PDB entry 7LFR | X-ray diffraction, 3.20 A resolution | chains A and B of the 4 polymer chains in the assembly

# Chain A (and B)
Protein: Epidermal growth factor receptor
Organism: Homo sapiens
Notes: EC 2.7.10.1; chain B of this document is another copy of the same molecule, construct and numbering; everything in this record applies to it too
Reference sequence: P00533 (EGFR_HUMAN); residues 1-501 here correspond to UniProt positions 25-525 (UniProt number = residue number + 24)
Sequence (502 residues; row label = number of the first residue in the row):
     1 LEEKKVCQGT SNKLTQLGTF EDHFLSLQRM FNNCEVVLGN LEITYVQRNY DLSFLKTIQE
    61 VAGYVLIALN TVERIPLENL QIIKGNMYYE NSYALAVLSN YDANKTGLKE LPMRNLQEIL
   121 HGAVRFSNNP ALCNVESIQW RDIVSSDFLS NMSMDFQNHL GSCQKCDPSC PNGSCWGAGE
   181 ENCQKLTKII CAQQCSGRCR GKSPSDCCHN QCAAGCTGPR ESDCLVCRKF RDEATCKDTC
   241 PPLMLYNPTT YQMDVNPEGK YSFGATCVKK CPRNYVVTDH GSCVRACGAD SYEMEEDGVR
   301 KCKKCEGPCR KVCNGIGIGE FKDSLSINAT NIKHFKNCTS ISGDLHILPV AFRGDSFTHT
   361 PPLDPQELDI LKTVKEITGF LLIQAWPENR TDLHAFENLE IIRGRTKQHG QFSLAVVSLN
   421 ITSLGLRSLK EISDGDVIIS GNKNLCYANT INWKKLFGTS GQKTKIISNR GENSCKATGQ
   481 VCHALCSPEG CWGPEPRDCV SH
Unresolved in the structure: 1-2 (chain B: 1-2, 502)
Differences from the reference sequence: engineered mutation Lys84 (Arg108 in P00533); expression tag (502)
Swiss-Prot annotation at these positions:
  - modified residue: Ser205 (Phosphoserine)
  - glycosylation (N-linked (GlcNAc...) asparagine): Asn32 (complex), Asn49, Asn104, Asn151, Asn172, Asn328, Asn337, Asn389, Asn420
Cystine bridges: Cys7-Cys34, Cys133-Cys163, Cys166-Cys175, Cys170-Cys183, Cys191-Cys199, Cys195-Cys207, Cys208-Cys216, Cys212-Cys224, Cys227-Cys236, Cys240-Cys267, Cys271-Cys283, Cys287-Cys302, Cys305-Cys309, Cys313-Cys338, Cys446-Cys475, Cys482-Cys491, Cys486-Cys499
Ligand contacts: N-acetylglucosamine (NAG; 2-acetamido-2-deoxy-beta-D-glucopyranose): Phe321, Asp323, Ser324, Leu325, Ser326, Asn328, Thr330, Asn331, Val350, Asp355, Thr358, Thr360
Reported in the primary citation:
  - disease-associated variants - L38R, R84K: increased binding to EREG
  - self-association interface (contacts with another copy of this molecule); pairs are residue here / residue on that copy: Phe263-Tyr251
  - mutagenesis - L38R (6-fold), R84K (10-fold): increased binding to EREG
  - mutagenesis - L38R, R84K: unchanged binding to TGFalpha
  - mutagenesis - R84K: increased signaling in response to EREG
  - mutagenesis - R84K: increased growth

# How chain A and chain B interact
Pairs across the interface (40; chain A residue first):
  Asn86(A) with Thr249(B)
  Gln194(A) with Ser205(B); Cys207(B); Pro219(B)
  Phe230(A) with Tyr246(B), hydrophobic; Pro248(B), hydrophobic
  Met244(A) with His280(B)
  Tyr246(A) with Ser262(B); Gly264(B); Ser282(B); Cys283(B), hydrogen bond (side chain-backbone); Val284(B), hydrophobic
  Pro248(A) with Phe230(B), hydrophobic; Gly264(B); Ala265(B)
  Thr249(A) with Asn86(B)
  Thr250(A) with Arg285(B)
  Tyr251(A) with Phe263(B), hydrophobic; Gly264(B); Val284(B); Arg285(B)
  Gln252(A) with Val284(B); Arg285(B); Ala286(B), hydrogen bond (side chain-backbone)
  Met253(A) with Ser282(B), hydrogen bond
  Ser262(A) with Tyr246(B)
  Phe263(A) with Tyr246(B); Tyr251(B), hydrophobic
  Gly264(A) with Tyr246(B), hydrogen bond (backbone-side chain); Pro248(B); Tyr251(B)
  Ala265(A) with Pro248(B)
  His280(A) with Met244(B); Met253(B)
  Ser282(A) with Tyr246(B); Met253(B), hydrogen bond
  Cys283(A) with Tyr246(B), hydrogen bond (backbone-side chain)
  Val284(A) with Tyr251(B)
  Arg285(A) with Tyr251(B), hydrogen bond (backbone-backbone)
  Ala286(A) with Gln252(B)
Other interface residues (no listed pair), chain A (24 interface residues in all): Thr239, Leu245, Thr278
Other interface residues (no listed pair), chain B (28 interface residues in all): Pro204, Asp206, Thr239, Pro242, Leu245, Tyr275

# In short
24 residues of chain A face 28 of chain B across their interface; the contacts include 7 hydrogen bonds. Polar
contacts include Tyr246(A)-Cys283(B), Gln252(A)-Ala286(B) and Met253(A)-Ser282(B). Ligands of chain A:
N-acetylglucosamine. The paper reports that L38R and R84K of chain A increase binding to EREG; a
self-association interface involving Phe263(A).
Chain A and chain B are both Epidermal growth factor receptor (Homo sapiens); the structure, Crystal structure
of the epidermal growth factor receptor extracellular region with R84K mutation in complex with ..., was
determined by X-ray diffraction together with 7LEN from the same study.
